Entry 8K79 (X-ray diffraction, 2.80 A resolution); this record covers chain A.

== Chain A ==
Name: Proto-oncogene tyrosine-protein kinase Src
Source organism: Gallus gallus
Notes: EC 2.7.10.2
UniProt: P00523 (SRC_CHICK); residues 251-533 here = UniProt positions 251-533
Chain sequence (286 residues; row label = number of the first residue in the row):
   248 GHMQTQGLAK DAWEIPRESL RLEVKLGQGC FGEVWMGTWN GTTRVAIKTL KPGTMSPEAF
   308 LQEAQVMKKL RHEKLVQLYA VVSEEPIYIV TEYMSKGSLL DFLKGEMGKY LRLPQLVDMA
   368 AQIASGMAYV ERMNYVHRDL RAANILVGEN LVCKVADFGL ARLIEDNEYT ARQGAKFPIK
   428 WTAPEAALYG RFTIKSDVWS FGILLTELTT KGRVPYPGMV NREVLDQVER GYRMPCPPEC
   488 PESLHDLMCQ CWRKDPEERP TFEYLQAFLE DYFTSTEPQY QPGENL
Not modelled in the structure: 248-256, 277-278, 413-423
Construct notes: expression tag (248-250)
Swiss-Prot annotation at these positions:
  - active site: Asp386 (Proton acceptor)
  - binding site (ATP): Leu273 to Val281, Lys295
  - modified residue: Tyr416 (Phosphotyrosine), Tyr436 (Phosphotyrosine), Cys498 (S-nitrosocysteine), Tyr527 (Phosphotyrosine)
  - mutagenesis: Cys498 (C498A: Significant reduction in S-nitrosylation), Tyr527 (Y527F: Constitutively active)
Ligand contacts: Elzovantinib (IYC): Leu273, Gly274, Val281, Ala293, Lys295, Glu310, Val323, Thr338, Glu339, Tyr340, Met341, Gly344, Ser345, Ala390, Asn391, Ile392, Leu393, Ala403, Asp404
From the paper describing this entry:
  - binding site for Elzovantinib: Val281, Ala293, Lys295, Met341, Leu393, Ala403
  - conformationally variable residues (order/disorder transition): Asp413 to Lys423

== Summary ==
Ligands of chain A: Elzovantinib. Curated annotation (UniProt) lists active-site residue Asp386, 10
ATP-binding residues and 2 mutagenesis sites. The paper reports a binding site for Elzovantinib at Val281,
Ala293 and Lys295 among others; conformational variability at Asp413.
Chain A is Proto-oncogene tyrosine-protein kinase Src (Gallus gallus); the structure, Crystal structure of
c-SRC kinase domain bound by TPX-0022, was determined by X-ray diffraction (same publication as 8K78).
